Entry 1BUW (X-ray diffraction, 1.90 A resolution); this record covers chains A and C of the 4 polymer chains in the assembly.

Chain A (and C):
Protein: Protein (hemoglobin)
Organism: Homo sapiens
Notes: chain C of this document is another copy of the same molecule, construct and numbering; everything in this record applies to it too
UniProtKB: P69905 (HBA_HUMAN); residue numbers follow UniProt; this construct covers 1-141
Chain sequence (141 residues; numbered 1 to 141; the number before each row is that of its first residue):
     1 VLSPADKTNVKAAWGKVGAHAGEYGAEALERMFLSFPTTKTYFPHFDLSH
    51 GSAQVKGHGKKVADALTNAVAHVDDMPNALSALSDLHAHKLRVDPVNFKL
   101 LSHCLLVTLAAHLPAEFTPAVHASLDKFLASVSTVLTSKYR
Metal / ion sites: heme Fe: H87 (together with nitric oxide)
Ligand contacts: heme / nitric oxide: L29, M32, T39, Y42, F43, H45, F46, H58, K61, V62, A65, L66, L83, L86, H87, L91, V93, N97, F98, L101, V132, L136
UniProt features mapped onto this chain:
  - site: K61 (Not glycated)
  - natural variant: D6 (A6D: In J-Toronto; this construct carries the variant), A13 (A13D: In J-Paris 1/J-Aljezur), E27 (A27E: In Shenyang; this construct carries the variant), K61 (K61N: In Zambia; deletion: In Clinic), D64 (A64D: In Pontoise; this construct carries the variant), D75 (D75A: In Lille; D75G: In Chapel Hill; D75N: In G-Pest), A111 (A111D: In Petah Tikva)

Chain A / chain C interface:
Pairs across the interface (16; chain A residue first):
  V1(A) with V135(C), hydrophobic; S138(C), hydrogen bond (backbone-side chain); Y140(C), hydrophobic
  L2(A) with Y140(C)
  S3(A) with Y140(C)
  P4(A) with Y140(C); R141(C)
  K127(A) with K139(C), hydrogen bond (side chain-backbone)
  V135(A) with V1(C), hydrophobic
  S138(A) with V1(C), hydrogen bond (side chain-backbone)
  K139(A) with S3(C); K127(C), hydrogen bond (backbone-side chain)
  Y140(A) with V1(C), hydrophobic; L2(C); S3(C); P4(C)
Also at the interface, not in a pair above, chain A (12 interface residues in all): D6, P77, T134
Also at the interface, not in a pair above, chain C (13 interface residues in all): D6, P77, T134

In short:
12 residues of chain A and 13 residues of chain C are in contact, with 4 hydrogen bonds. Among the polar pairs
are V1(A)-S138(C) and K127(A)-K139(C). Bound to chain A: heme / nitric oxide.
Chain A and chain C are both Protein (hemoglobin) (Homo sapiens); the structure, Crystal structure of
S-nitroso-nitrosyl human hemoglobin A, was determined by X-ray diffraction.
